Entry 9BG7 (X-ray diffraction, 1.60 A resolution); this record covers chains A and D.

== Chain A ==
Molecule: Isoform 2B of GTPase KRas
Organism: Homo sapiens
Notes: EC 3.6.5.2
UniProtKB: P01116 (RASK_HUMAN), isoform P01116-2; residue numbers follow UniProt; this construct covers 1-169
Amino-acid sequence (170 residues; each row starts with the number of its first residue; numbering starts at 0):
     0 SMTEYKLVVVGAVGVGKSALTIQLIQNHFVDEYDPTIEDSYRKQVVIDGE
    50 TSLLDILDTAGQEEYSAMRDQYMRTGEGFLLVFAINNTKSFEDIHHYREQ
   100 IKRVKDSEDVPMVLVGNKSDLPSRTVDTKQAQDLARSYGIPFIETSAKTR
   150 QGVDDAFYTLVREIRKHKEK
Sequence notes: expression tag (0); engineered mutation Val12 (Gly in P01116); conflict Ser51 (Cys in P01116), Leu80 (Cys in P01116), Ser118 (Cys in P01116)
Curated features (UniProtKB/Swiss-Prot):
  - motif: Tyr32 to Tyr40 (Effector region)
  - binding site (GTP): Gly10, Ala11, Gly13 to Ala18, Val29 to Thr35, Ala59, Gly60, Asn116, Lys117, Asp119
  - modified residue: Met1 (N-acetylmethionine), Thr2 (N-acetylthreonine), Lys104 (N6-acetyllysine)
  - glycosylation: Thr35 (Microbial infection: O-linked (Glc) threonine)
  - natural variant: Lys5 (K5E: In NS3; K5N: In GASC), Gly10 (G10GG: In AML), Val12 (G12V: In GASC; this construct carries the variant), Gly13 (G13D: In GASC, JMML and OES; G13R: In pylocytic astrocytoma), Val14 (V14I: In NS3), Leu19 (L19F: In OES), Gln22 (Q22E: In CFC2; Q22R: In NS3), Pro34 (P34L: In NS3; P34Q: In NS3; P34R: In CFC2), Ile36 (I36M: In NS3), Thr58 (T58I: In NS3), Ala59 (A59T: In GASC), Gly60 (G60R: In CFC2; G60S: In NS3), 8 further natural variant entries in UniProt
  - mutagenesis: Asp38 (D38A: Decreased interaction with MAPKAP1/SIN1), Tyr40 (Y40A: Decreased interaction with MAPKAP1/SIN1), Gln61 (Q61L: Promotes GTP binding)
Ion coordination: Mg2+: Ser17, Thr35 (together with GMP-PNP)
Residues lining bound ligands:
  - A1AOI (N-[(2R)-1-{[(1P,7S,9S,13R,20M)-21-ethyl-20-{2-[(1S)-1-methoxyethyl]pyridin-3-yl}-17,17-dimethyl-8,14-dioxo-15-oxa-4-thia-9,21,27,28-tetraazapentacyclo[17.5.2.1~2,5~.1~9,13~.0~22,26~]octacosa-1(24),2,5(28),19,22,25-hexaen-7-yl]amino}-3-methyl-1-oxobutan-2-yl]-3-methoxy-N-methylazetidine-1-carboxamide (non-preferred name)): Val12, Tyr32, Pro34, Thr35, Ile36, Glu37, Ala59, Gln61, Tyr64, Met67, Tyr71
  - GMP-PNP (GNP; phosphoaminophosphonic acid-guanylate ester): Ala11, Val12, Gly13, Val14, Gly15, Lys16, Ser17, Ala18, Phe28, Val29, Asp30, Glu31, Tyr32, Asp33, Pro34, Thr35, Thr58, Ala59, Gly60, Asn116, Lys117, Asp119, Leu120, Ser145, Ala146, Lys147

== Chain D ==
Molecule: Peptidyl-prolyl cis-trans isomerase A
Organism: Homo sapiens
Notes: EC 5.2.1.8
UniProtKB: P62937 (PPIA_HUMAN); residue numbers follow UniProt; this construct covers 1-165
Amino-acid sequence (166 residues; numbered 0 to 165; the number before each row is that of its first residue; numbering starts at 0):
     0 SMVNPTVFFDIAVDGEPLGRVSFELFADKVPKTAENFRALSTGEKGFGYK
    50 GSCFHRIIPGFMCQGGDFTRHNGTGGKSIYGEKFEDENFILKHTGPGILS
   100 MANAGPNTNGSQFFICTAKTEWLDGKHVVFGKVKEGMNIVEAMERFGSRN
   150 GKTSKKITIADCGQLE
Unresolved in the structure: 0-1, 165
Sequence notes: expression tag (0)
Curated features (UniProtKB/Swiss-Prot):
  - modified residue: Met1 (N-acetylmethionine), Val2 (N-acetylvaline), Lys28 (N6-acetyllysine), Lys44 (N6-acetyllysine), Lys76 (N6-acetyllysine), Ser77 (Phosphoserine), Lys82 (N6-acetyllysine), Thr93 (Phosphothreonine), Lys125 (N6-acetyllysine), Lys131 (N6-acetyllysine), Lys133 (N6-acetyllysine)
  - glycosylation: Asn108 (N-linked (GlcNAc...) asparagine)
  - cross-link (Glycyl lysine isopeptide (Lys-Gly)): Lys28 (interchain with G-Cter in SUMO2), Lys82 (interchain with G-Cter in SUMO2)
  - mutagenesis: Arg55 (R55A: Loss of peptidyl-prolyl cis-trans isomerase activity. No loss of its interaction with BSG/CD147 or its ability to induce leukocyte chemotaxis. No effect on its interaction with MAP3K5/ASK1 ...), Phe60 (F60A: Loss of ability to stimulate MAPK/ERK phosphorylation), Arg69 (R69A: No effect on peptidyl-prolyl cis-trans isomerase activity. Reduced interaction with BSG/CD147 and ability to induce leukocyte chemotaxis), His70 (H70A: No effect on peptidyl-prolyl cis-trans isomerase activity. Reduced interaction with BSG/CD147 and ability to induce leukocyte chemotaxis), Thr107 (T107A: No effect on peptidyl-prolyl cis-trans isomerase activity. Reduced interaction with BSG/CD147 and ability to induce leukocyte chemotaxis), Phe113 (F113A: Reduced ability to stimulate MAPK/ERK phosphorylation), Trp121 (W121A: 200-fold decrease of sensitivity to CsA. Reduced ability to stimulate MAPK/ERK phosphorylation; W121E: Loss of peptidyl-prolyl cis-trans isomerase activity ...), Lys125 (K125Q: Acetylation-mimetic mutant; no effect on its interaction with TARDBP; K125R: Loss of acetylation and interaction with TARDBP), His126 (H126A: Loss of peptidyl-prolyl cis-trans isomerase activity and interaction with HCV NS5A. Loss of ability to stimulate MAPK/ERK phosphorylation)
Residues lining bound ligands: A1AOI (N-[(2R)-1-{[(1P,7S,9S,13R,20M)-21-ethyl-20-{2-[(1S)-1-methoxyethyl]pyridin-3-yl}-17,17-dimethyl-8,14-dioxo-15-oxa-4-thia-9,21,27,28-tetraazapentacyclo[17.5.2.1~2,5~.1~9,13~.0~22,26~]octacosa-1(24),2,5(28),19,22,25-hexaen-7-yl]amino}-3-methyl-1-oxobutan-2-yl]-3-methoxy-N-methylazetidine-1-carboxamide (non-preferred name)): Arg55, Ile57, Phe60, Met61, Gln63, Gly72, Thr73, Ala101, Asn102, Ala103, Gln111, Phe113, Trp121, Leu122, His126, Arg148

== Chain A / chain D interface ==
Contacting residue pairs (15):
  Glu31(A) - Asn71(D)  hydrogen bond
  Tyr32(A) - Asn71(D)
  Tyr32(A) - Thr73(D)
  Asp33(A) - Lys151(D)  salt bridge
  Pro34(A) - Arg55(D)
  Pro34(A) - Thr73(D)
  Ile36(A) - Arg55(D)
  Ile36(A) - Arg148(D)
  Ile36(A) - Asn149(D)
  Glu37(A) - Arg148(D)  salt bridge
  Glu37(A) - Asn149(D)
  Asp38(A) - Asn149(D)  hydrogen bond
  Tyr64(A) - Trp121(D)  hydrogen bond
  Tyr64(A) - Leu122(D)
  Met67(A) - Arg148(D)
Interface residues without a listed pair, chain D (9 interface residues in all): Ile57

== In short ==
The chain A/chain D interface involves 9 residues from each chain, with 3 hydrogen bonds and 2 salt bridges.
Among the polar pairs are Asp33(A)-Lys151(D), Glu37(A)-Arg148(D) and Glu31(A)-Asn71(D). Compound A1AOI is
bound between chain A and chain D. Bound to chain A: GMP-PNP.
Chain A is Isoform 2B of GTPase KRas and chain D is Peptidyl-prolyl cis-trans isomerase A, both from Homo
sapiens; the structure, Tri-complex of Compound-6, KRAS G12V, and CypA, was determined by X-ray diffraction
(same publication as 9BG0, 9BG1, 9BG2, 9BG3, 9BG4, 9BG5 and 7 further entries).
